6NUW - chains C and G of the 13 polymer chains in the assembly; structure by electron microscopy, 4.25 A resolution (low resolution: residue-level contacts below are approximate; hydrogen-bond / salt-bridge calls are withheld).

# Chain C
Name: Inner kinetochore subunit MCM21
From: Saccharomyces cerevisiae (strain ATCC 204508 / S288c)
UniProt: Q06675 (CENPO_YEAST); residues 1-368 here = UniProt positions 1-368
Chain sequence (371 residues; each row starts with the number of its first residue; numbers below 1 keep their minus sign (Ser-2 is residue -2)):
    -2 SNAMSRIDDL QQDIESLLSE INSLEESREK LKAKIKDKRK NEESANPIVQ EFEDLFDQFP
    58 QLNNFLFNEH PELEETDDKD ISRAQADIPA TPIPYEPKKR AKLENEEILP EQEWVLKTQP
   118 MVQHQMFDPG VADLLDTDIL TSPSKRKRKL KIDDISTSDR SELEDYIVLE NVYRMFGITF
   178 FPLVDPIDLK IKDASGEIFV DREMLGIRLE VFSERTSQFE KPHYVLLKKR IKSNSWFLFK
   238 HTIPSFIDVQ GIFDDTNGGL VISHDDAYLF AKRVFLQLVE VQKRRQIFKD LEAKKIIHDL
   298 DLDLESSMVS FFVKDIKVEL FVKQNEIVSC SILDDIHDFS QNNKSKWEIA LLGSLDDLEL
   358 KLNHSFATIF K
Disordered / not traced: -2 to 152, 188-192, 329-336, 360-368
Construct notes: expression tag (-2 to 0)
Curated features (UniProtKB/Swiss-Prot):
  - modified residue: Thr88 (Phosphothreonine)

# Chain G
Name: Inner kinetochore subunit NKP1
From: Saccharomyces cerevisiae (strain ATCC 204508 / S288c)
UniProt: Q12493 (NKP1_YEAST); residue numbers follow UniProt; this construct covers 1-238
Chain sequence (241 residues; each row starts with the number of its first residue; numbers below 1 keep their minus sign (Ser-2 is residue -2)):
    -2 SNAMTDTYNS ISNFIENELT ALLSSDDYLM DDLAGELPNE VCRLLKAQVI EKRKDAMSRG
    58 KQDLLSKEIY DNESELRASQ SQQIMELVGD IPKYSLGSEL RNRVEGEPQS TSIERLIEDV
   118 LKLPQMEVAD EEEVEVENDL KVLSEYSNLR KDLILKCQAL QIGESKLSDI LSQTNSINSL
   178 TTSIKEASED DDISEYFATY NGKLVVALEE MKLLLEEAVK TFGNSPEKRE KIKKILSELK
   238 K
Disordered / not traced: -2 to 3, 37-39, 122-134, 178-186, 205-238
Construct notes: expression tag (-2 to 0)
Curated features (UniProtKB/Swiss-Prot):
  - modified residue: Ser222 (Phosphoserine)

# How chain C and chain G interact
Pairs across the interface (11):
  Glu316(C) with Glu102(G)
  Val325(C) with Gly103(G); Glu104(G); Pro105(G)
  Ser326(C) with Glu102(G); Glu104(G)
  Cys327(C) with Arg100(G); Glu102(G)
  Ser328(C) with Arg100(G)
  Glu345(C) with Gly103(G); Pro105(G)
Interface residues without a listed pair, chain G (6 interface residues in all): Val101

# Summary
The chain C/chain G interface involves 6 residues from each chain.
Chain C is Inner kinetochore subunit MCM21 and chain G is Inner kinetochore subunit NKP1, both from
Saccharomyces cerevisiae (strain ATCC 204508 / S288c); the structure, Yeast Ctf19 complex, was determined by
electron microscopy.
